Entry 7PAQ (electron microscopy, 8.90 A resolution (very low resolution: no residue pairs are listed; an interface is given only as per-side residue counts)); this record covers chains L and 5 of the 56 polymer chains in the assembly.

Chain L:
Molecule: 30S ribosomal protein S13
From: Mycoplasma pneumoniae M129
UniProt: Q50297 (RS13_MYCPN); residue numbers follow UniProt; this construct covers 1-124
Chain sequence (124 residues; numbered 1 to 124; the number before each row is that of its first residue):
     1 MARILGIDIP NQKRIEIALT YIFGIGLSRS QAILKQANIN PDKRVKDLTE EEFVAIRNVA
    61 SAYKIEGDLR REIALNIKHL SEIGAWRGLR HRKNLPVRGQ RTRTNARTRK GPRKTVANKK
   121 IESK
Unresolved in the structure: 1-4, 123-124

Chain 5:
Molecule: 16S ribosomal RNA
From: Mycoplasma pneumoniae M129
Sequence (1520 nucleotides; numbered 1 to 1520; the number before each row is that of its first residue):
     1 UUUUUCUGAG AGUUUGAUCC UGGCUCAGGA UUAACGCUGG CGGCAUGCCU AAUACAUGCA
    61 AGUCGAUCGA AAGUAGUAAU ACUUUAGAGG CGAACGGGUG AGUAACACGU AUCCAAUCUA
   121 CCUUAUAAUG GGGGAUAACU AGUUGAAAGA CUAGCUAAUA CCGCAUAAGA ACUUUGGUUC
   181 GCAUGAAUCA AAGUUGAAAG GACCUGCAAG GGUUCGUUAU UUGAUGAGGG UGCGCCAUAU
   241 CAGCUAGUUG GUGGGGUAAC GGCCUACCAA GGCAAUGACG UGUAGCUAUG CUGAGAAGUA
   301 GAAUAGCCAC AAUGGGACUG AGACACGGCC CAUACUCCUA CGGGAGGCAG CAGUAGGGAA
   361 UUUUUCACAA UGAGCGAAAG CUUGAUGGAG CAAUGCCGCG UGAACGAUGA AGGUCUUUAA
   421 GAUUGUAAAG UUCUUUUAUU UGGGAAGAAU GACUUUAGCA GGUAAUGGCU AGAGUUUGAC
   481 UGUACCAUUU UGAAUAAGUG ACGACUAACU AUGUGCCAGC AGUCGCGGUA AUACAUAGGU
   541 CGCAAGCGUU AUCCGGAUUU AUUGGGCGUA AAGCAAGCGC AGGCGGAUUG AAAAGUCUGG
   601 UGUUAAAGGC AGCUGCUUAA CAGUUGUAUG CAUUGGAAAC UAUUAAUCUA GAGUGUGGUA
   661 GGGAGUUUUG GAAUUUCAUG UGGAGCGGUG AAAUGCGUAG AUAUAUGAAG GAACACCAGU
   721 GGCGAAGGCG AAAACUUAGG CCAUUACUGA CGCUUAGGCU UGAAAGUGUG GGGAGCAAAU
   781 AGGAUUAGAU ACCCUAGUAG UCCACACCGU AAACGAUAGA UACUAGCUGU CGGGGCGAUC
   841 CCCUCGGUAG UGAAGUUAAC ACAUUAAGUA UCUCGCCUGG GUAGUACAUU CGCAAGAAUG
   901 AAACUCAAAC GGAAUUGACG GGGACCCGCA CAAGUGGUGG AGCAUGUUGC UUAAUUCGAC
   961 GGUACACGAA AAACCUUACC UAGACUUGAC AUCCUUGGCA AAGUUAUGGA AACAUAAUGG
  1021 AGGUUAACCG AGUGACAGGU GGUGCAUGGU UGUCGUCAGC UCGUGUCGUG AGAUGUUGGG
  1081 UUAAGUCCCG CAACGAGCGC AACCCUUAUC GUUAGUUACA UUGUCUAGCG AGACUGCUAA
  1141 UGCAAAUUGG AGGAAGGAAG GGAUGACGUC AAAUCAUCAU GCCCCUUAUG UCUAGGGCUG
  1201 CAAACGUGCU ACAAUGGCCA AUACAAACAG UCGCCAGCUU GUAAAAGUGA GCAAAUCUGU
  1261 AAAGUUGGUC UCAGUUCGGA UUGAGGGCUG CAAUUCGUCC UCAUGAAGUC GGAAUCACUA
  1321 GUAAUCGCGA AUCAGCUAUG UCGCGGUGAA UACGUUCUCG GGUCUUGUAC ACACCGCCCG
  1381 UCAAACUAUG AAAGCUGGUA AUAUUUAAAA ACGUGUUGCU AACCAUUAGG AAGCGCAUGU
  1441 CAAGGAUAGC ACCGGUGAUU GGAGUUAAGU CGUAACAAGG UACCCCUACG AGAACGUGGG
  1501 GGUGGAUCAC CUCCUUUCUA
Unresolved in the structure: 1-4, 181-184, 1020-1027, 1510-1520

Interface between chain L and chain 5:
At this resolution (9 A) residue pairs are not listed: 50 residues of chain L and 41 of chain 5 lie at the interface.

Overview:
The interface between chain L and chain 5 involves 50 residues on one side and 41 on the other.
Chain L is 30S ribosomal protein S13 and chain 5 is 16S ribosomal RNA, both from Mycoplasma pneumoniae M129;
the structure, 70S ribosome with EF-G, A/P- and P/E-site tRNAs in Mycoplasma pneumoniae cells, was determined
by electron microscopy (same publication as 7OOC, 7OOD, 7P6Z, 7PAH, 7PAI, 7PAJ and 23 further entries).
